Entry 3O9W (X-ray diffraction, 2.80 A resolution); this record covers chains A and B of the 4 polymer chains in the assembly.

[Chain A]
Molecule: Antigen-presenting glycoprotein CD1d1
Source organism: Mus musculus
Reference sequence: P11609 (CD1D1_MOUSE); residues 1-279 here correspond to UniProt positions 19-297 (UniProt number = residue number + 18)
Amino-acid sequence (285 residues; row label = number of the first residue in the row):
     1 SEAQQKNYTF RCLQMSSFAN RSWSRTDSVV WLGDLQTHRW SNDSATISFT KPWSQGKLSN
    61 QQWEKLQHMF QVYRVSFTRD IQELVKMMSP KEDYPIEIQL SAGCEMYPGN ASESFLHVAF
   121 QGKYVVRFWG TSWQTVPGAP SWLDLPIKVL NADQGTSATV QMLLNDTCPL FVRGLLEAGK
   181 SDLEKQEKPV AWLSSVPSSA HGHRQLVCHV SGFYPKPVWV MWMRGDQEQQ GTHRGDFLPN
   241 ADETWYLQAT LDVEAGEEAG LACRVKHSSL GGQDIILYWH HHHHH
Disordered / not traced: 1-5, 280-285
Differences from the reference sequence: variant H201 (Asp219 in P11609); expression tag (280-285)
Curated features (UniProtKB/Swiss-Prot):
  - binding site (a D-galactosylceramide): D80, D153 to T156
  - glycosylation (N-linked (GlcNAc...) asparagine): N7, N20, N42, N110, N165
Disulfides: C208-C263
Covalently attached groups: N-acetylglucosamine (NAG) linked to N20, N42; glycan linked to N165
Ligand contacts: 1O2 ((2S)-3-(alpha-D-galactopyranosyloxy)-2-(hexadecanoyloxy)propyl (9Z)-octadec-9-enoate): F10, C12, Q14, S28, V30, W40, I47, W63, L66, M69, F70, Y73, S76, F77, D80, I81, L84, V85, L100, A102, V118, F120, V126, W133, W142, L143, L150, D153, G155, T156, T159, V160, L163, F171
What the authors report for this chain:
  - binding site for 1O2: D153
  - conformationally variable residues: L84, V149, L150

[Chain B]
Molecule: Beta-2-microglobulin
Source organism: Mus musculus
Reference sequence: P01887 (B2MG_MOUSE); residues 1-99 here correspond to UniProt positions 21-119 (UniProt number = residue number + 20)
Amino-acid sequence (99 residues; numbered 1 to 99; the number before each row is that of its first residue):
     1 IQKTPQIQVY SRHPPENGKP NILNCYVTQF HPPHIEIQML KNGKKIPKVE MSDMSFSKDW
    61 SFYILAHTEF TPTETDTYAC RVKHASMAEP KTVYWDRDM
Disordered / not traced: 1, 99
Disulfides: C25-C80

[Chain A / chain B interface]
Contacting residue pairs (55; chain A residue first):
  R11(A) - K58(B)
  L13(A) - S55(B)
  L13(A) - F56(B)
  Q14(A) - F56(B)
  M15(A) - M54(B)
  M15(A) - F56(B)  hydrophobic
  M15(A) - F62(B)  hydrophobic
  S17(A) - P33(B)
  V29(A) - D53(B)
  V29(A) - M54(B)
  V29(A) - S55(B)
  W31(A) - S55(B)  hydrogen bond
  W31(A) - Y63(B)
  Q36(A) - D53(B)  hydrogen bond
  R39(A) - D53(B)  salt bridge
  E97(A) - H31(B)
  E97(A) - P32(B)
  E97(A) - P33(B)
  Q99(A) - F56(B)
  Q99(A) - W60(B)  hydrogen bond (side chain-backbone)
  Q99(A) - F62(B)
  L100(A) - F56(B)
  H117(A) - W60(B)
  A119(A) - W60(B)  hydrophobic
  Q121(A) - H31(B)
  G122(A) - H31(B)
  G122(A) - W60(B)
  Y124(A) - W60(B)
  V190(A) - P14(B)
  W192(A) - S11(B)
  W192(A) - H13(B)
  W192(A) - P14(B)
  W192(A) - P15(B)
  S194(A) - D98(B)
  S195(A) - D98(B)
  V196(A) - D98(B)
  H209(A) - R97(B)
  S211(A) - R12(B)  hydrogen bond (side chain-backbone)
  G212(A) - R12(B)
  L238(A) - Q8(B)
  L238(A) - Y10(B)
  L238(A) - Y26(B)  hydrophobic
  P239(A) - Y10(B)  hydrogen bond (backbone-side chain)
  P239(A) - Y26(B)
  P239(A) - L65(B)
  N240(A) - Y10(B)
  N240(A) - R12(B)
  N240(A) - N24(B)  hydrogen bond
  N240(A) - L65(B)
  A241(A) - L65(B)
  A241(A) - H67(B)
  D242(A) - R12(B)  salt bridge
  T244(A) - R12(B)
  Y246(A) - Y10(B)  hydrophobic
  Y246(A) - S11(B)
Interface residues without a listed pair, chain A (34 interface residues in all): S101, V118

[Summary]
34 residues of chain A and 24 residues of chain B are in contact; the contacts include 6 hydrogen bonds and 2
salt bridges. Among the polar pairs are R39(A)-D53(B), D242(A)-R12(B) and W31(A)-S55(B). Bound to chain A:
compound 1O2. From the paper: a binding site for 1O2 at D153(A); conformational variability at L84(A), V149(A)
and L150(A).
Chain A is Antigen-presenting glycoprotein CD1d1 and chain B is Beta-2-microglobulin, both from Mus musculus;
the structure, Recognition of a Glycolipid Antigen by the iNKT Cell TCR, was determined by X-ray diffraction
together with 3O8X from the same study.
